PDB entry 6QL5 | electron microscopy, 2.80 A resolution | chains A and D of the 18 polymer chains in the assembly

[Chain A (and D)]
Protein: Fatty acid synthase subunit alpha
From: Saccharomyces cerevisiae
Notes: EC 2.3.1.86, 1.1.1.100, 2.3.1.41; chain D of this document is another copy of the same molecule, construct and numbering; everything in this record applies to it too
UniProt: P19097 (FAS2_YEAST); residue numbers follow UniProt; this construct covers 1-1887
Amino-acid sequence (1887 residues; each row starts with the number of its first residue):
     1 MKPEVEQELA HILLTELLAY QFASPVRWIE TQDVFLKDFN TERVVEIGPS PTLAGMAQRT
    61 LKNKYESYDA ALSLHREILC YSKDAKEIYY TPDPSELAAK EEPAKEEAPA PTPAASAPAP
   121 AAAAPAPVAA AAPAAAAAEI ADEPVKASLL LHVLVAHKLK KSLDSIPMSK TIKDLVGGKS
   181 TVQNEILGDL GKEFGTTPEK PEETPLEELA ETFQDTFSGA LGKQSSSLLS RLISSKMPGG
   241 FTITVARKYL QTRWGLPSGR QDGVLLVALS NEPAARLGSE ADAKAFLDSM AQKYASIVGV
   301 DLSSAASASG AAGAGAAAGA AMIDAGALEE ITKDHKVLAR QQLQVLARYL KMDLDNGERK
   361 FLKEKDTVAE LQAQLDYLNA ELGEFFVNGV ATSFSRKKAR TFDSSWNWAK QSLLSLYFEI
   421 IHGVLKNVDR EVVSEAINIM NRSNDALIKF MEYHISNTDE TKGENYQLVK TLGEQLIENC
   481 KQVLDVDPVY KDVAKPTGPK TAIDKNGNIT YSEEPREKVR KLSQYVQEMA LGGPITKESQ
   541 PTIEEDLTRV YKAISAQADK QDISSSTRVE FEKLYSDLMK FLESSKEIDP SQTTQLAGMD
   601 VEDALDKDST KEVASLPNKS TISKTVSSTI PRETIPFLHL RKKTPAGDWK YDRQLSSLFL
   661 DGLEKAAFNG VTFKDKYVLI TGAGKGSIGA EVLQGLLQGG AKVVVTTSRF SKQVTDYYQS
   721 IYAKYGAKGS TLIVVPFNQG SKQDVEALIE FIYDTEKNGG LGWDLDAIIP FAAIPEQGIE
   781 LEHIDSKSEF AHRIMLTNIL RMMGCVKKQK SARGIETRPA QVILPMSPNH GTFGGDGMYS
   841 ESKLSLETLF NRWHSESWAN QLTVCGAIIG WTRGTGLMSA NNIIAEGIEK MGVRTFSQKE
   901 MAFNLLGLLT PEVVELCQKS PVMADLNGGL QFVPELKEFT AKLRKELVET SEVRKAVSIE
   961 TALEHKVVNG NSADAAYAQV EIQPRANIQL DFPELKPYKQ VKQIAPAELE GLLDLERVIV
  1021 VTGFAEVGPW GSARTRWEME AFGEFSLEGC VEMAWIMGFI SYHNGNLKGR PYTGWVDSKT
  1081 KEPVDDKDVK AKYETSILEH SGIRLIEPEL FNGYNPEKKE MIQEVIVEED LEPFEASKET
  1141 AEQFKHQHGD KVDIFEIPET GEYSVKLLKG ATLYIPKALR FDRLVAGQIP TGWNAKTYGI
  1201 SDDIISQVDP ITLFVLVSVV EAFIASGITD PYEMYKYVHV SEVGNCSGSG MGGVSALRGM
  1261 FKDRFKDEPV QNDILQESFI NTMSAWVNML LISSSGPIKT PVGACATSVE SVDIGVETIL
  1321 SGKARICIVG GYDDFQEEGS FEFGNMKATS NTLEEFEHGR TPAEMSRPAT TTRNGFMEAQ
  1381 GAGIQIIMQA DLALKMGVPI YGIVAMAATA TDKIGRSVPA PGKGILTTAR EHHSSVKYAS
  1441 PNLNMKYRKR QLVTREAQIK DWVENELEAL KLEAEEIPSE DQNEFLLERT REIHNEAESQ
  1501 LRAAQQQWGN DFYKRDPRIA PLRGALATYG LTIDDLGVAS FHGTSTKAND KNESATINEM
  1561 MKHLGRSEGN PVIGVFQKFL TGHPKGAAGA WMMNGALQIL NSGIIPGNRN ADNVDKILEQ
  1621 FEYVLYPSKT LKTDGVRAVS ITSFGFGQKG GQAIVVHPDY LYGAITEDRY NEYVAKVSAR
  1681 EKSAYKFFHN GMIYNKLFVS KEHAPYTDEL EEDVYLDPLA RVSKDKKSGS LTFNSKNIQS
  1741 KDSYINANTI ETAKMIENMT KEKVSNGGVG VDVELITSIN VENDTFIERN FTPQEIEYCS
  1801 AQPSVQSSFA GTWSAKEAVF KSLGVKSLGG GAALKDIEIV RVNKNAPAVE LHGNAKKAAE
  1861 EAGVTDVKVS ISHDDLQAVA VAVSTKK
Unresolved in the structure: 95-139, 303-327, 540-603, 1887
Covalently attached groups: 4'-phosphopantetheine (PNS) linked to Ser180
UniProt features mapped onto this chain:
  - active site (For beta-ketoacyl synthase activity): Cys1305, His1542, His1583
  - binding site (acetyl-CoA): Asp1772 to Glu1774, Tyr1798, Ser1808, Glu1817 to Ser1827, Arg1841 to Lys1844, Ile1871 to His1873
  - binding site (Mg(2+)): Asp1772, Val1773, Glu1774, Ser1872, His1873
  - modified residue: Ser50 (Phosphoserine), Ser180 (O-(pantetheine 4'-phosphoryl)serine), Ser523 (Phosphoserine), Ser958 (Phosphoserine), Ser1440 (Phosphoserine)
  - cross-link: Lys37 (Glycyl lysine isopeptide (Lys-Gly) (interchain with G-Cter in ubiquitin))
  - mutagenesis: Gly1250 (G1250S: Cerulenin-resistance), Val1769 (V1769D: Does not affect oligomerization; when associated with S-1771 and L-1773 or S-1771; L-1773; S-1879 and E-1881), Gly1770 (G1770D: Loss of transferase activity), Val1771 (V1771S: Does not affect oligomerization but lacks transferase activity; when associated with D-1769 and L-1773 or D-1769; L-1773; S-1879 and E-1881), Asp1772 (D1772S: Loss of transferase activity; when associated with S-1774), Val1773 (V1773L: Does not affect oligomerization but lacks transferase activity; when associated with D-1769 and S-1771 or D-1769; S-1771; S-1879 and E-1881), Glu1774 (E1774S: Loss of transferase activity; when associated with S-1772), Arg1841 (R1841A: Loss off transferase activity), Val1879 (V1879S: Does not affect oligomerization but lacks transferase activity; when associated with D-1769; S-1771; L-1773 and E-1881), Val1881 (V1881E: Does not affect oligomerization but lacks transferase activity; when associated with D-1769; S-1771; L-1773 and S-1879)

[How chain A and chain D interact]
Contacting residue pairs (13):
  Asp334(A) - Tyr349(D)
  Leu338(A) - Val345(D)  hydrophobic
  Leu338(A) - Tyr349(D)  hydrophobic
  Gln341(A) - Arg348(D)  hydrogen bond
  Gln342(A) - Val345(D)
  Gln342(A) - Leu346(D)
  Val345(A) - Leu338(D)  hydrophobic
  Val345(A) - Gln342(D)
  Val345(A) - Val345(D)  hydrophobic
  Leu346(A) - Gln342(D)
  Arg348(A) - Gln341(D)  hydrogen bond
  Tyr349(A) - Asp334(D)
  Tyr349(A) - Leu338(D)  hydrophobic

[Overview]
Chain A and chain D each contribute 8 residues to their interface, with 2 hydrogen bonds. The hydrogen-bonded
pair is Gln341(A)-Arg348(D). Covalently linked 4'-phosphopantetheine: at Ser180(A).
Chain A and chain D are both Fatty acid synthase subunit alpha (Saccharomyces cerevisiae); the structure,
Structure of fatty acid synthase complex with bound gamma subunit from Saccharomyces cerevisiae at 2.8
angstrom, was determined by electron microscopy (same publication as 6QL6, 6QL7 and 6QL9).
